Entry 1JTU (X-ray diffraction, 2.20 A resolution); this record covers chains A and B.

[Chain A (and B)]
Protein: Thymidylate synthase
Source organism: Escherichia coli
Notes: EC 2.1.1.45; chain B of this document is another copy of the same molecule, construct and numbering; everything in this record applies to it too
UniProtKB: P0A884 (TYSY_ECOLI); residues 1-264 here = UniProt positions 1-264
Sequence (264 residues; row label = number of the first residue in the row):
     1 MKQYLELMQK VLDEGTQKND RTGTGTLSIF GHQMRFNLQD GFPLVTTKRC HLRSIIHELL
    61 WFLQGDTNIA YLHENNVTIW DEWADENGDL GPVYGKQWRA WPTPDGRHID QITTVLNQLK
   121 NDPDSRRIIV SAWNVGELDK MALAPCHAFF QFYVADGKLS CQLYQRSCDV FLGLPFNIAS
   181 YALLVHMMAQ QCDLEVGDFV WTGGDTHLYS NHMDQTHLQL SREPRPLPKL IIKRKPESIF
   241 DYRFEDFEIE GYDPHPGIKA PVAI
Glycans and other covalent adducts: 2'-deoxyuridine 5'-monophosphate (UMP) linked to Cys146
Modified / non-standard residues: Met1 (n-carboxymethionine; CXM)
Sequence notes: modified residue (1)
Residues lining bound ligands:
  - ly231514 tetra glu (LYB; 2-{4-[4-(4-{4-[2-(2-amino-4-oxo-4,7-dihydro-3H-pyrrolo[2,3-d]pyrimidin-5-yl)-ethyl]-benzoylamino}-4-carboxy-butyrylamin o)-4-carboxy-butyrylamino}-pentanedioic acid): His51, Arg53, Ser54, Glu58, Thr78, Ile79, Trp80, Trp83, Leu143, Asp169, Leu172, Gly173, Phe176, Tyr209, Lys259, Val262, Ala263
  - 2'-deoxyuridine 5'-monophosphate (UMP): Arg21, Tyr94, His147, Gln165, Arg166, Ser167, Cys168, Asp169, Gly173, Asn177, His207, Tyr209
UniProt features mapped onto this chain:
  - active site: Cys146 (Nucleophile)
  - binding site (dUMP): Arg21, Arg126, Arg127, Arg166 to Asp169, Asn177, His207 to Tyr209
  - binding site ((6R)-5,10-methylene-5,6,7,8-tetrahydrofolate): His51, Asp169, Ala263

[Chain A / chain B interface]
Contacting residue pairs (101):
  Thr16(A) - Tyr153(B)
  Thr16(A) - Ala155(B)
  Thr16(A) - Asp156(B)  hydrogen bond
  Lys18(A) - Asp124(B)  hydrogen bond (side chain-backbone)
  Lys18(A) - Tyr153(B)
  Lys18(A) - Val154(B)
  Asn19(A) - Asp124(B)
  Asp20(A) - Arg126(B)  salt bridge
  Arg21(A) - Arg127(B)
  Thr26(A) - Arg126(B)
  Ser28(A) - Tyr153(B)  hydrogen bond
  Ile29(A) - Tyr153(B)
  Phe30(A) - Arg35(B)  hydrogen bond (backbone-side chain)
  Phe30(A) - Gln151(B)
  Phe30(A) - Tyr153(B)  hydrophobic
  Phe30(A) - Ser160(B)
  Phe30(A) - Cys161(B)
  Phe30(A) - Gln162(B)
  Gly31(A) - Arg35(B)  hydrogen bond (backbone-side chain)
  Gly31(A) - Gln162(B)
  His32(A) - Gln33(B)
  Gln33(A) - Gly31(B)
  Gln33(A) - His32(B)
  Gln33(A) - Gln33(B)  hydrogen bond (backbone-side chain)
  Gln33(A) - Thr202(B)
  Arg35(A) - Phe30(B)  hydrogen bond (side chain-backbone)
  Arg35(A) - Gly31(B)  hydrogen bond (side chain-backbone)
  Trp101(A) - Trp101(B)  hydrophobic
  Trp101(A) - Trp133(B)
  Trp101(A) - Asn134(B)
  Trp101(A) - Val135(B)
  Trp101(A) - Gly136(B)
  Pro102(A) - Pro104(B)
  Thr103(A) - Gly136(B)
  Pro104(A) - Pro102(B)
  Arg107(A) - Gly136(B)
  Arg107(A) - Asp139(B)  salt bridge
  Ile109(A) - Val135(B)
  Ile109(A) - Gly136(B)
  Gln111(A) - Val135(B)
  Asp124(A) - Lys18(B)
  Asp124(A) - Asn19(B)
  Arg126(A) - Asp20(B)  salt bridge
  Arg126(A) - Thr26(B)
  Arg126(A) - Arg166(B)  hydrogen bond (backbone-side chain)
  Arg126(A) - Ser167(B)
  Arg126(A) - Asp205(B)
  Arg126(A) - His207(B)
  Arg126(A) - Tyr209(B)  hydrogen bond
  Arg127(A) - Arg21(B)
  Arg127(A) - Leu143(B)
  Arg127(A) - Ala144(B)
  Arg127(A) - Arg166(B)
  Ile129(A) - Trp133(B)
  Ile129(A) - Arg166(B)
  Ser131(A) - Trp133(B)
  Trp133(A) - Ile129(B)
  Trp133(A) - Ser131(B)
  Trp133(A) - Phe149(B)  hydrophobic
  Val135(A) - Trp101(B)
  Val135(A) - Ile109(B)
  Val135(A) - Gln111(B)
  Gly136(A) - Trp101(B)
  Gly136(A) - Ile109(B)
  Leu143(A) - Arg127(B)
  Ala144(A) - Arg127(B)
  Phe149(A) - Trp133(B)  hydrophobic
  Phe149(A) - Tyr164(B)  hydrophobic
  Gln151(A) - Phe30(B)
  Gln151(A) - Tyr164(B)  hydrogen bond
  Gln151(A) - Arg166(B)
  Gln151(A) - Gly204(B)
  Tyr153(A) - Lys18(B)
  Tyr153(A) - Ser28(B)  hydrogen bond
  Tyr153(A) - Phe30(B)  hydrophobic
  Tyr153(A) - Asp205(B)
  Cys161(A) - Phe30(B)
  Gln162(A) - Phe30(B)
  Gln162(A) - Gly31(B)
  Gln162(A) - Tyr164(B)  hydrogen bond
  Gln162(A) - Thr202(B)
  Gln162(A) - Gly203(B)  hydrogen bond (side chain-backbone)
  Gln162(A) - Gly204(B)
  Tyr164(A) - Phe149(B)  hydrophobic
  Tyr164(A) - Gln151(B)  hydrogen bond
  Tyr164(A) - Gln162(B)  hydrogen bond
  Arg166(A) - Arg126(B)  hydrogen bond (side chain-backbone)
  Arg166(A) - Arg127(B)
  Arg166(A) - Ile129(B)
  Arg166(A) - Gln151(B)
  Ser167(A) - Arg126(B)
  Thr202(A) - Gln33(B)
  Thr202(A) - Gln162(B)
  Thr202(A) - Thr202(B)
  Gly203(A) - Gln162(B)  hydrogen bond (backbone-side chain)
  Gly204(A) - Gln151(B)
  Gly204(A) - Gln162(B)
  Asp205(A) - Arg126(B)
  Asp205(A) - Tyr153(B)
  His207(A) - Arg126(B)  hydrogen bond
  Tyr209(A) - Arg126(B)  hydrogen bond
Other interface residues (no listed pair), chain A (52 interface residues in all): Asn134, Asp139, Ala148, Phe152, Val154, Ala155, Asp156, Ser160
Other interface residues (no listed pair), chain B (53 interface residues in all): Thr16, Ile29, Thr103, Arg107, Ser125, Glu137, Val200

[Summary]
The interface between chain A and chain B involves 52 residues on one side and 53 on the other, with 20
hydrogen bonds and 3 salt bridges. Among the polar pairs are Asp20(A)-Arg126(B), Arg107(A)-Asp139(B) and
Thr16(A)-Asp156(B). Bound to chain A: ly231514 tetra glu.
Chain A and chain B are both Thymidylate synthase (Escherichia coli); the structure, E. coli Thymidylate
Synthase in a Complex with dUMP and LY338913, A Polyglutamylated Pyrrolo(2,3-d)pyrimidine-based Antifolate,
was determined by X-ray diffraction, deposited together with 1JTQ, 1JU6, 1JUJ and 1JUT.
